PDB entry 4U6Y | X-ray diffraction, 1.47 A resolution | chains A and B of the 3 polymer chains in the assembly

== Chain A ==
Protein: HLA class I histocompatibility antigen, A-2 alpha chain
From: Homo sapiens
UniProtKB: P01892 (1A02_HUMAN); residues 1-276 here correspond to UniProt positions 25-300 (UniProt number = residue number + 24)
Sequence (276 residues; row label = number of the first residue in the row):
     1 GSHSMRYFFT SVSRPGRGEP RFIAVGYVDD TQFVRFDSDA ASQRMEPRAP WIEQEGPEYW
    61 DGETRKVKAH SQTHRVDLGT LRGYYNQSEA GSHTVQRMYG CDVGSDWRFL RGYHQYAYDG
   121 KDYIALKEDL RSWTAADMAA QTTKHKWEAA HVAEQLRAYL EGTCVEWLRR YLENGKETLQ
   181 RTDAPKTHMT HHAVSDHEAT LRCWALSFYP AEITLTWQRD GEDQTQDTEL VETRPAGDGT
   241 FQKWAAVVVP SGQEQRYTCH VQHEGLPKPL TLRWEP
Disordered / not traced: 275-276
Disulfide bonds: Cys101-Cys164, Cys203-Cys259
What the authors report for this chain:
  - conformationally variable residues (side-chain flip): Arg97, Tyr116

== Chain B ==
Protein: Beta-2-microglobulin
From: Homo sapiens
UniProtKB: P61769 (B2MG_HUMAN); residues 1-99 here correspond to UniProt positions 21-119 (UniProt number = residue number + 20)
Sequence (100 residues; row label = number of the first residue in the row; numbering starts at 0):
     0 MIQRTPKIQV YSRHPAENGK SNFLNCYVSG FHPSDIEVDL LKNGERIEKV EHSDLSFSKD
    60 WSFYLLYYTE FTPTEKDEYA CRVNHVTLSQ PKIVKWDRDM
Disordered / not traced: 0-1, 99
Disulfide bonds: Cys25-Cys80
Differences from the reference sequence: initiating methionine (0)
UniProt features mapped onto this chain:
  - modified residue: Gln2 (Pyrrolidone carboxylic acid)
  - glycosylation: Ile1 (N-linked (Glc) (glycation) isoleucine), Lys19 (N-linked (Glc) (glycation) lysine), Lys41 (N-linked (Glc) (glycation) lysine), Lys48 (N-linked (Glc) (glycation) lysine), Lys58 (N-linked (Glc) (glycation) lysine), Lys91 (N-linked (Glc) (glycation) lysine), Lys94 (N-linked (Glc) (glycation) lysine)

== How chain A and chain B interact ==
Pairs across the interface (48; chain A residue first):
  Phe8(A) - Ser55(B)
  Phe8(A) - Phe56(B)  hydrophobic
  Phe9(A) - Phe56(B)
  Thr10(A) - Leu54(B)
  Thr10(A) - Phe56(B)
  Thr10(A) - Phe62(B)
  Val12(A) - Ser33(B)
  Ile23(A) - Leu54(B)  hydrophobic
  Val25(A) - Asp53(B)
  Val25(A) - Leu54(B)
  Val25(A) - Ser55(B)
  Tyr27(A) - Ser55(B)
  Tyr27(A) - Tyr63(B)  hydrogen bond
  Gln32(A) - Asp53(B)  hydrogen bond
  Arg35(A) - Asp53(B)  salt bridge
  Arg48(A) - Asp53(B)  salt bridge
  Gln96(A) - His31(B)  hydrogen bond
  Gln96(A) - Phe56(B)
  Gln96(A) - Trp60(B)  hydrogen bond (side chain-backbone)
  Gln96(A) - Phe62(B)
  Arg97(A) - Phe56(B)
  Gln115(A) - Trp60(B)
  Tyr116(A) - Trp60(B)
  Ala117(A) - Trp60(B)  hydrophobic
  Asp119(A) - His31(B)
  Gly120(A) - Arg3(B)  hydrogen bond (backbone-side chain)
  Gly120(A) - His31(B)
  Gly120(A) - Trp60(B)
  Asp122(A) - Trp60(B)  hydrogen bond
  His192(A) - Asp98(B)  salt bridge
  Arg202(A) - Asp98(B)
  Trp204(A) - Asp98(B)
  Val231(A) - Gln8(B)
  Glu232(A) - Lys6(B)  salt bridge
  Glu232(A) - Gln8(B)  hydrogen bond (backbone-side chain)
  Thr233(A) - Tyr26(B)
  Arg234(A) - Gln8(B)  hydrogen bond
  Arg234(A) - Tyr10(B)
  Pro235(A) - Tyr10(B)  hydrogen bond (backbone-side chain)
  Pro235(A) - Asn24(B)
  Pro235(A) - Tyr26(B)
  Ala236(A) - Arg12(B)  hydrogen bond (backbone-side chain)
  Ala236(A) - Asn24(B)  hydrogen bond (backbone-side chain)
  Gly237(A) - Arg12(B)  hydrogen bond (backbone-side chain)
  Gly237(A) - Leu65(B)
  Asp238(A) - Arg12(B)
  Gln242(A) - Tyr10(B)
  Gln242(A) - Arg12(B)  hydrogen bond (side chain-backbone)
Also at the interface, not in a pair above, chain A (33 interface residues in all): Thr94, Met98, Lys121
Also at the interface, not in a pair above, chain B (23 interface residues in all): Ser11, Ser28, Pro32, Asp34, Asp59

== Summary ==
The interface between chain A and chain B involves 33 residues on one side and 23 on the other; the contacts
include 13 hydrogen bonds and 4 salt bridges. Among the polar pairs are Arg35(A)-Asp53(B), Arg48(A)-Asp53(B)
and His192(A)-Asp98(B). From the paper: conformational variability at Arg97(A) and Tyr116(A).
Here chain A is HLA class I histocompatibility antigen, A-2 alpha chain and chain B is Beta-2-microglobulin,
both from Homo sapiens. Entry 4U6Y (Crystal Structure of HLA-A*0201 in complex with FLNDK, a 15 mer
self-peptide) was determined by X-ray diffraction (same publication as 4U6X).
